8AMF - chains C and B of the 6 polymer chains in the assembly; structure by electron microscopy, 3.80 A resolution.

# Chain C
Molecule: 10-nt DNA strand
Source organism: Lambdavirus lambda
Sequence (10 nucleotides; each row starts with the number of its first residue):
  2004 AAAAAAAAAA

# Chain B
Protein: Protein RecA
Source organism: Streptococcus pneumoniae
UniProtKB: P0A452 (RECA_STRR6); residue numbers follow UniProt; this construct covers 1-388
Amino-acid sequence (388 residues; numbered 1 to 388; the number before each row is that of its first residue):
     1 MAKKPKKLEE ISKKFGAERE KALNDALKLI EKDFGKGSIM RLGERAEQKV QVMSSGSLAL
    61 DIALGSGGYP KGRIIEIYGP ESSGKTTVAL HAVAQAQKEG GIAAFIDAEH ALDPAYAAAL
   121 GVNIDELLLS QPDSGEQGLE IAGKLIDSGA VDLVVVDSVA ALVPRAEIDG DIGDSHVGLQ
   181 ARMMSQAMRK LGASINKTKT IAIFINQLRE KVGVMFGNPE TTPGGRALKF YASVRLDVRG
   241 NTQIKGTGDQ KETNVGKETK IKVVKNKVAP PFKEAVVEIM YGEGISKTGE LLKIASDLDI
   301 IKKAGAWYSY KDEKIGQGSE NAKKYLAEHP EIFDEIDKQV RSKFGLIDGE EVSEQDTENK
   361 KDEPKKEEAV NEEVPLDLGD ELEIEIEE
Disordered / not traced: 1-8, 342-388
Small-molecule neighbours:
  - ATP-gamma-S (AGS; phosphothiophosphoric acid-adenylate ester), molecule 1: Pro80, Glu81, Ser82, Ser83, Gly84, Lys85, Thr86, Thr87, Glu109, Ala111, Tyr116, Lys257
  - ATP-gamma-S (AGS), molecule 2: Phe230, Lys265, Asn266, Lys267
Swiss-Prot annotation at these positions:
  - binding site (ATP): Gly79 to Thr86
Reported in the primary citation:
  - binding site for ATP-gamma-S: Gly84, Lys85, Thr86, Lys265, Lys267
  - binding site for the 10-nt DNA strand: Ser185, Arg209, Glu210, Gly224, Gly225, Arg226

# How chain C and chain B interact
Residue-residue contacts (7):
  DA2006(C) - Val212(B)  base contact
  DA2007(C) - Val212(B)  base contact
  DA2009(C) - Ser175(B)  phosphate contact
  DA2009(C) - Val177(B)  base contact
  DA2010(C) - Ser175(B)  sugar contact
  DA2010(C) - Val177(B)  base contact
  DA2010(C) - Arg182(B)  base contact
Also at the interface, not in a pair above, chain B (5 interface residues in all): Gly213

# Summary
4 residues of chain C and 5 residues of chain B are in contact. Bound to chain B: ATP-gamma-S. From UniProt: 8
ATP-binding residues on chain B. The paper reports a binding site for the 10-nt DNA strand at Ser185(B),
Arg209(B) and Glu210(B) among others; a binding site for ATP-gamma-S at Gly84(B), Lys85(B) and Thr86(B) among
others.
Here chain C is a 10-nt DNA strand (Lambdavirus lambda) and chain B is Protein RecA (Streptococcus
pneumoniae). Entry 8AMF (Cryo-EM structure of the RecA postsynaptic filament from S. pneumoniae) was
determined by electron microscopy, deposited together with 8AMD.
